Entry 6HE8 (electron microscopy, 6.86 A resolution (low resolution: residue-level contacts below are approximate; hydrogen-bond / salt-bridge calls are withheld)); this record covers chains H and M of the 34 polymer chains in the assembly.

Chain H (and M):
Name: Proteasome-activating nucleotidase
From: Archaeoglobus fulgidus (strain ATCC 49558 / VC-16 / DSM 4304 / JCM 9628 / NBRC 100126)
Notes: engineered mutation(s): 0; chain M of this document is another copy of the same molecule, construct and numbering; everything in this record applies to it too
UniProt: O28303 (PAN_ARCFU); numbering as in UniProt (aligned over 9-398)
Sequence (390 residues; numbered 9 to 398; the number before each row is that of its first residue):
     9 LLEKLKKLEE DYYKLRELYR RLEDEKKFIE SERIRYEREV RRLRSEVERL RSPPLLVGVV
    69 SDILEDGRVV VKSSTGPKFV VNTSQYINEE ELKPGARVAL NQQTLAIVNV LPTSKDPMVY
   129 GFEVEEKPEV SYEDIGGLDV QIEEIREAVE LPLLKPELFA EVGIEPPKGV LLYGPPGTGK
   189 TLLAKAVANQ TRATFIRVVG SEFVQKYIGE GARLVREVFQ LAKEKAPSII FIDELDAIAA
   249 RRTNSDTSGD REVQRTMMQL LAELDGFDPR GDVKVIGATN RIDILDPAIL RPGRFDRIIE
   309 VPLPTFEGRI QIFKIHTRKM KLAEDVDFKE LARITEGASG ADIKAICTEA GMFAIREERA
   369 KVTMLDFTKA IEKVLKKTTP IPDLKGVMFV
Swiss-Prot annotation at these positions:
  - region: Met396 to Val398 (Docks into pockets in the proteasome alpha-ring to cause gate opening)
  - binding site (ATP): Gly185 to Leu190, His324
From the paper describing this entry:
  - contacts within the chain: Leu269-Arg302
  - conformationally variable residues (loop rearrangement): Phe275 to Pro277
  - binding site for the ligand ATP: Arg299, Arg302

Interface between chain H and chain M:
Residue-residue contacts (72; chain H residue first):
  Leu72(H) with Pro120(M); Lys123(M)
  Glu73(H) with Lys123(M)
  Arg76(H) with Asn117(M); Val118(M)
  Val78(H) with Arg105(M)
  Pro85(H) with Leu64(M)
  Lys86(H) with Leu64(M); Val65(M); Ser82(M)
  Phe87(H) with Pro62(M); Leu63(M); Leu64(M)
  Val88(H) with Pro61(M); Leu63(M); Val65(M)
  Val89(H) with Pro61(M)
  Asn90(H) with Pro61(M)
  Thr112(H) with Pro62(M)
  Leu113(H) with Pro62(M)
  Glu155(H) with Met360(M)
  Glu169(H) with Lys329(M)
  Val170(H) with Lys327(M); Met328(M); Lys329(M); Val370(M)
  Gly171(H) with Lys327(M)
  Ile172(H) with Gly359(M); Met360(M)
  Glu173(H) with Lys352(M); Thr356(M)
  Gln213(H) with Lys214(M)
  Tyr215(H) with Lys214(M); Ser256(M)
  Ile216(H) with Val212(M)
  Gly217(H) with Val212(M); Gln213(M)
  Ala220(H) with Glu210(M)
  Arg221(H) with Glu210(M); Gln213(M); Glu218(M)
  Arg224(H) with Phe130(M); Val207(M); Glu210(M)
  Ser256(H) with Ser253(M); Asp254(M)
  Arg259(H) with Ser253(M); Asp254(M)
  Arg263(H) with Ala245(M)
  Met266(H) with Glu242(M)
  Gln267(H) with Ser209(M); Glu210(M)
  Ala270(H) with Glu242(M)
  Gly274(H) with Arg205(M)
  Asp276(H) with Glu133(M); Lys193(M)
  Arg278(H) with Glu133(M); Glu134(M); Lys135(M); Glu137(M)
  Pro295(H) with Thr386(M)
  Leu298(H) with Thr387(M)
  Arg299(H) with Ala349(M)
  Pro300(H) with Ala353(M); Thr387(M)
  Gly301(H) with Lys352(M)
  Asp304(H) with Ala353(M); Thr356(M); Glu357(M); Arg364(M)
  Arg305(H) with Met360(M); Arg364(M)
Also at the interface, not in a pair above, chain H (49 interface residues in all): Asp70, Gln111, Ala156, Pro175, Glu218, Lys231, Glu260, Glu271
Also at the interface, not in a pair above, chain M (53 interface residues in all): Thr83, Gln110, Leu119, Ser122, Tyr215, Asp244, Glu260, Ile363, Lys385

Overview:
49 residues of chain H face 53 of chain M across their interface. Curated annotation (UniProt) lists 7
ATP-binding residues on chain H. From the paper: a binding site for the ligand ATP at Arg299(H) and Arg302(H);
conformational variability at Phe275(H).
Chain H and chain M are both Proteasome-activating nucleotidase (Archaeoglobus fulgidus (strain ATCC 49558 /
VC-16 / DSM 4304 / JCM 9628 / NBRC 100126)); the structure, PAN-proteasome in state 1, was determined by
electron microscopy, deposited together with 6HE5, 6HE7, 6HE9, 6HEA, 6HEC and 6HED.
